PDB entry 8VCV | electron microscopy, 2.80 A resolution | chains b and c of the 8 polymer chains in the assembly

[Chain b (and c)]
Name: Glycoprotein G2
From: Lassa virus Josiah
Notes: chain c of this document is another copy of the same molecule, construct and numbering; everything in this record applies to it too
UniProt: P08669 (GLYC_LASSJ); residue numbers follow UniProt; this construct covers 260-424
Chain sequence (406 residues; each row starts with the number of its first residue):
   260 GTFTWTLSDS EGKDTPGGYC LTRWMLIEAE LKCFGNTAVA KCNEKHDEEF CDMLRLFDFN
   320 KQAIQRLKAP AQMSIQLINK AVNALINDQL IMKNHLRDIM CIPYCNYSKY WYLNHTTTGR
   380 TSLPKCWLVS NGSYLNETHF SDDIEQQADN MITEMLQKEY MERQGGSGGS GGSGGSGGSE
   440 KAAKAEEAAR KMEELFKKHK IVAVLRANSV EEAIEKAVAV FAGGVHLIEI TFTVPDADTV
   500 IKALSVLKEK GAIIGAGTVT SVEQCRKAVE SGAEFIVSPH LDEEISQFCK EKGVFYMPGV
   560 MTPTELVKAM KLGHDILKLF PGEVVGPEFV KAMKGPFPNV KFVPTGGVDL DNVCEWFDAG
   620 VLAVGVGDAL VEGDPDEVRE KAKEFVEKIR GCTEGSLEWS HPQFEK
Not modelled in the structure: 414-665
Sequence notes: conflict P329 (Glu in P08669), C360 (Gly in P08669); expression tag (425-665)
Curated features (UniProtKB/Swiss-Prot):
  - glycosylation (N-linked (GlcNAc...) asparagine): N365, N373, N390, N395
Disulfides: C279-C292, C301-C310, C364-C385
Covalently attached groups: glycan linked to N365; N-acetylglucosamine (NAG) linked to N373, N390, N395

[Chain b / chain c interface]
Residue-residue contacts (32; chain b residue first):
  G260(b) - G260(c)
  G260(b) - T261(c)
  T261(b) - T261(c)
  H305(b) - T261(c)
  H305(b) - T263(c)
  H305(b) - H305(c)  hydrogen bond
  N346(b) - G260(c)
  N346(b) - T261(c)  hydrogen bond (side chain-backbone)
  N346(b) - T263(c)
  D347(b) - G260(c)
  Q348(b) - T261(c)
  Q348(b) - T263(c)  hydrogen bond (backbone-side chain)
  Q348(b) - N342(c)
  Q348(b) - A343(c)  hydrogen bond (side chain-backbone)
  L349(b) - T263(c)
  M351(b) - K339(c)
  M351(b) - A343(c)  hydrophobic
  K352(b) - T263(c)
  K352(b) - T265(c)
  H354(b) - K339(c)
  L355(b) - W264(c)  hydrophobic
  L355(b) - L336(c)  hydrophobic
  L355(b) - K339(c)
  L355(b) - A340(c)  hydrophobic
  I358(b) - L326(c)
  I358(b) - K339(c)
  M359(b) - W264(c)  hydrophobic
  M359(b) - F318(c)  hydrophobic
  M359(b) - A322(c)  hydrophobic
  M359(b) - R325(c)
  M359(b) - L326(c)  hydrophobic
  I361(b) - R325(c)
Other interface residues (no listed pair), chain b (17 interface residues in all): K304, R356, C360
Other interface residues (no listed pair), chain c (17 interface residues in all): E303, Q321

[Summary]
The chain b/chain c interface involves 17 residues from each chain, with 4 hydrogen bonds. Among the polar
pairs are H305(b)-H305(c), N346(b)-T261(c) and Q348(b)-T263(c). N-acetylglucosamine is covalently linked to
N373(b), N390(b) and N395(b).
Both chains are Glycoprotein G2 (Lassa virus Josiah). Entry 8VCV (Lineage IV Lassa virus glycoprotein (Josiah)
in complex with rabbit polyclonal antibody (GPC-C epitope)) was determined by electron microscopy, deposited
together with 8TYC, 8TYE, 8VE8, 9CJ7, 9CJ8, 9CK7 and 9CK8.
